5K8B - chains A and B; structure by X-ray diffraction, 2.15 A resolution.

Chain A (and B):
Molecule: 8-amino-3,8-dideoxy-alpha-D-manno-octulosonate transaminase
Organism: Shewanella oneidensis (strain MR-1)
Notes: EC 2.6.1.109; chain B of this document is another copy of the same molecule, construct and numbering; everything in this record applies to it too
UniProtKB: Q8EEB1 (KDNA_SHEON); residue numbers follow UniProt; this construct covers 1-395
Amino-acid sequence (403 residues; numbered 1 to 403; the number before each row is that of its first residue):
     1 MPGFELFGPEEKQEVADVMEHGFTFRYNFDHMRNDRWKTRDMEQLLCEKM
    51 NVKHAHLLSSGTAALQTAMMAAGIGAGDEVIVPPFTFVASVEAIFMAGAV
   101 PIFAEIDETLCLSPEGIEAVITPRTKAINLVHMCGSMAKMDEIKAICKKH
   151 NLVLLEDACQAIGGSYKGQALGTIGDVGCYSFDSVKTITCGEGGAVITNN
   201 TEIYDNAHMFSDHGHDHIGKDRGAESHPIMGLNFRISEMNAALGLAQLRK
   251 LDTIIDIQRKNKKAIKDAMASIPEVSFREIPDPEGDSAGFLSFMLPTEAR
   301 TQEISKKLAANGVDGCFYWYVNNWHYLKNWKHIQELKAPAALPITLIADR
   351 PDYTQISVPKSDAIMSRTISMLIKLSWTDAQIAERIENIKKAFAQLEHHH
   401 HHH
Unresolved in the structure: 1, 396-403
Sequence notes: expression tag (396-403)
Swiss-Prot annotation at these positions:
  - modified residue: Lys-186 (N6-(pyridoxal phosphate)lysine)
Residues lining bound ligands:
  - PDG (N-({3-hydroxy-2-methyl-5-[(phosphonooxy)methyl]pyridin-4-yl}methyl)-D-glutamic acid), molecule 1: Ser-60, Gly-61, Thr-62, Leu-65, Thr-86, Phe-87, Ala-89, Ser-90, Val-131, Met-133, Asp-157, Cys-159, Gln-160, Ser-181, Phe-182, Asp-183, Val-185, Lys-186, Gly-193, His-325
  - PDG, molecule 2: His-213, Arg-222, Asn-233, Arg-235
Reported in the primary citation:
  - self-association interface (contacts with another copy of this molecule): Ser-211 to Ser-237
  - binding site for PDG: Gly-61, Thr-62, Asp-157, Gln-160, Ser-181, Asp-183, Arg-222, Asn-233, His-325
  - catalytic residues: Lys-186
  - specificity-determining residues: Phe-23, Phe-29, Val-185

Chain A / chain B interface:
Contacting residue pairs - 137 pairs, chain A then chain B:
  Phe-4(A) with Phe-23(B), hydrophobic; Met-32(B), hydrophobic
  Phe-7(A) with Phe-23(B), hydrophobic; Thr-24(B)
  Glu-11(A) with Met-19(B)
  Lys-12(A) with Met-19(B)
  Val-15(A) with Val-15(B), hydrophobic; Met-19(B), hydrophobic
  Met-19(A) with Glu-11(B); Lys-12(B); Val-15(B), hydrophobic
  Glu-20(A) with Lys-12(B), salt bridge
  Phe-23(A) with Phe-4(B), hydrophobic; Phe-7(B), hydrophobic
  Thr-24(A) with Phe-7(B); Ser-184(B), hydrogen bond; Gly-191(B); Leu-243(B)
  Phe-25(A) with Ser-184(B); Glu-192(B)
  Ser-60(A) with Asn-233(B)
  Thr-62(A) with His-213(B); Asn-233(B)
  Gln-66(A) with Leu-232(B)
  Met-70(A) with Pro-339(B); Ala-340(B), hydrogen bond (side chain-backbone); Leu-342(B), hydrophobic
  Gly-73(A) with Pro-339(B); Ala-340(B)
  Ile-74(A) with Ala-340(B)
  Gly-75(A) with Ala-340(B); Ala-341(B)
  Ala-76(A) with Ala-341(B), hydrogen bond (backbone-backbone); Leu-342(B); Thr-345(B)
  Phe-87(A) with His-213(B)
  Ala-89(A) with His-213(B)
  Glu-92(A) with His-213(B), salt bridge; Gly-231(B), hydrogen bond (side chain-backbone)
  Phe-95(A) with Met-230(B), hydrophobic
  Met-96(A) with Met-230(B), hydrophobic; Gly-231(B); Leu-232(B), hydrophobic; Pro-343(B)
  Ala-97(A) with Pro-343(B)
  Asp-183(A) with Arg-235(B)
  Ser-184(A) with Thr-24(B), hydrogen bond; Phe-25(B)
  Val-185(A) with Phe-29(B), hydrophobic
  Cys-190(A) with Met-239(B)
  Gly-191(A) with Thr-24(B)
  Glu-192(A) with Phe-25(B); Asn-233(B); Arg-235(B), salt bridge
  Asn-206(A) with Pro-339(B)
  His-213(A) with Thr-62(B); Phe-87(B); Val-88(B); Ala-89(B); Glu-92(B), salt bridge; Trp-324(B)
  His-215(A) with Trp-324(B)
  Gly-223(A) with Trp-324(B), hydrogen bond (backbone-side chain)
  Ala-224(A) with Asn-323(B)
  Glu-225(A) with Asn-323(B), hydrogen bond (backbone-side chain); Trp-324(B), hydrogen bond (backbone-side chain)
  Ser-226(A) with Trp-324(B)
  His-227(A) with Asn-323(B), hydrogen bond (side chain-backbone); Trp-324(B); Asn-329(B); Trp-330(B); His-332(B), hydrogen bond
  Pro-228(A) with Lys-337(B)
  Ile-229(A) with His-332(B); Lys-337(B); Ala-338(B), hydrophobic; Pro-339(B)
  Met-230(A) with Phe-95(B), hydrophobic; His-332(B); Ile-333(B), hydrophobic; Lys-337(B), hydrogen bond (backbone-backbone); Leu-342(B), hydrophobic
  Gly-231(A) with Glu-92(B), hydrogen bond (backbone-side chain)
  Leu-232(A) with Met-96(B), hydrophobic
  Asn-233(A) with Ser-60(B); Thr-62(B); Glu-192(B)
  Arg-235(A) with Asp-183(B); Glu-192(B), salt bridge
  Ser-237(A) with Glu-192(B); Asn-240(B), hydrogen bond
  Met-239(A) with Cys-190(B); Asn-240(B); Leu-243(B), hydrophobic
  Asn-240(A) with Ser-237(B), hydrogen bond; Met-239(B); Asn-240(B)
  Leu-243(A) with Thr-24(B); Met-239(B), hydrophobic
  Asn-323(A) with His-227(B), hydrogen bond (backbone-side chain)
  Trp-324(A) with His-213(B); His-215(B); Arg-222(B); Gly-223(B), hydrogen bond (side chain-backbone); Glu-225(B); Ser-226(B); His-227(B)
  Asn-329(A) with His-227(B)
  Trp-330(A) with His-227(B)
  His-332(A) with His-227(B), hydrogen bond; Ile-229(B); Met-230(B)
  Ile-333(A) with Met-230(B), hydrophobic
  Lys-337(A) with Pro-228(B); Ile-229(B); Met-230(B), hydrogen bond (backbone-backbone)
  Ala-338(A) with Met-70(B), hydrophobic; Ile-229(B), hydrophobic
  Pro-339(A) with Met-70(B); Gly-73(B); Asn-206(B); Ile-229(B)
  Ala-340(A) with Met-70(B); Gly-73(B); Ile-74(B); Gly-75(B)
  Ala-341(A) with Gly-75(B); Ala-76(B), hydrogen bond (backbone-backbone)
  Leu-342(A) with Met-70(B), hydrophobic; Ala-76(B); Met-230(B), hydrophobic
  Pro-343(A) with Pro-343(B), hydrophobic; Leu-346(B)
  Leu-346(A) with Ala-76(B), hydrophobic; Leu-346(B), hydrophobic; Ile-347(B), hydrophobic
  Ile-347(A) with Leu-346(B), hydrophobic
Also at the interface, not in a pair above, chain A (76 interface residues in all): Phe-29, Met-32, Gly-77, Val-88, Gly-98, Phe-210, Gly-214, Arg-222, Phe-234, Ile-236, Leu-336, Thr-345
Also at the interface, not in a pair above, chain B (74 interface residues in all): Glu-20, Gln-66, Gly-77, Ala-97, Gly-98, Val-185, Gly-214, Phe-234, Ile-236, Leu-336

Summary:
76 residues of chain A face 74 of chain B across their interface; the contacts include 19 hydrogen bonds and 5
salt bridges. Polar pairs include Glu-20(A)/Lys-12(B), Glu-92(A)/His-213(B) and Glu-192(A)/Arg-235(B). Bound
to chain A: compound PDG. From the paper: the catalytic residue Lys-186(A); a binding site for PDG at
Gly-61(A), Thr-62(A) and Asp-157(A) among others.
Both chains are 8-amino-3,8-dideoxy-alpha-D-manno-octulosonate transaminase (Shewanella oneidensis (strain
MR-1)). Entry 5K8B (X-ray structure of KdnA, 8-amino-3,8-dideoxy-alpha-D-manno-octulosonate transaminase, from
Shewanella oneidensis in the presence of the external aldimine ...) was determined by X-ray diffraction,
deposited together with 5K8C.
